7VAM - chains I and J of the 12 polymer chains in the assembly; structure by electron microscopy, 3.20 A resolution.

== Chain I ==
Protein: V-type ATP synthase, subunit G
Source organism: Thermus thermophilus HB8
UniProt: Q5SIT5 (Q5SIT5_THET8); residues 1-120 here = UniProt positions 1-120
Amino-acid sequence (120 residues; numbered 1 to 120; the number before each row is that of its first residue):
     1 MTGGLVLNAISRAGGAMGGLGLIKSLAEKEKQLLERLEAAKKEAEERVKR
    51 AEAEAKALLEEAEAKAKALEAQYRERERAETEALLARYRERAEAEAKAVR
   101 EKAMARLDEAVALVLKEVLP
Unresolved in the structure: 1-80

== Chain J ==
Protein: V-type ATP synthase subunit E
Source organism: Thermus thermophilus HB8
UniProt: P74901 (VATE_THET8); residues 1-188 here = UniProt positions 1-188
Amino-acid sequence (188 residues; each row starts with the number of its first residue):
     1 MSKLEAILSQEVEAEIQALLQEAEAKAEAVKREAEEKAKALLQARERALE
    51 AQYRAALRRAESAGELLVATARTQARGEVLEEVRRRVREALEALPQKPEW
   101 PEVVRKLALEALEALPGAKALVANPEDLPHLEALARERGVELQAEPALRL
   151 GVRAVGAEGKTQVENSLLARLDRAWDALSSKVAQALWG
Unresolved in the structure: 1-60, 188

== Chain I / chain J interface ==
Pairs across the interface - 38 pairs, chain I then chain J:
  Y88(I) - E61(J)
  Y88(I) - G64(J)
  Y88(I) - E65(J)
  Y88(I) - V68(J)
  A92(I) - V68(J)  hydrophobic
  A92(I) - A71(J)
  E95(I) - V68(J)
  E95(I) - R72(J)  salt bridge
  V99(I) - R76(J)
  V99(I) - W187(J)
  K102(I) - W187(J)
  A103(I) - V79(J)  hydrophobic
  A103(I) - L186(J)  hydrophobic
  A103(I) - W187(J)  hydrophobic
  R106(I) - A185(J)  hydrogen bond (side chain-backbone)
  L107(I) - V83(J)  hydrophobic
  L107(I) - R86(J)
  D108(I) - R86(J)  salt bridge
  A110(I) - L186(J)  hydrophobic
  V111(I) - V83(J)
  V111(I) - R86(J)
  V111(I) - V87(J)  hydrophobic
  V114(I) - V87(J)  hydrophobic
  V114(I) - L178(J)  hydrophobic
  V114(I) - V182(J)  hydrophobic
  L115(I) - A90(J)  hydrophobic
  V118(I) - L91(J)  hydrophobic
  V118(I) - R170(J)  hydrogen bond (backbone-side chain)
  V118(I) - L171(J)  hydrophobic
  L119(I) - L91(J)  hydrophobic
  L119(I) - L94(J)  hydrophobic
  L119(I) - L167(J)  hydrophobic
  L119(I) - R170(J)
  P120(I) - V103(J)
  P120(I) - K106(J)  hydrogen bond (backbone-side chain)
  P120(I) - L107(J)  hydrophobic
  P120(I) - L167(J)
  P120(I) - R170(J)
Also at the interface, not in a pair above, chain I (22 interface residues in all): L84, R91, A96, R100, L113, E117
Also at the interface, not in a pair above, chain J (30 interface residues in all): L67, A75, E78, E82, W175

== Summary ==
Chain I and chain J form an interface of 22 and 30 residues respectively, with 3 hydrogen bonds and 2 salt
bridges. Polar contacts include E95(I)-R72(J), D108(I)-R86(J) and R106(I)-A185(J).
Here chain I is V-type ATP synthase, subunit G and chain J is V-type ATP synthase subunit E, both from Thermus
thermophilus HB8. Entry 7VAM (V1EG of V/A-ATPase from Thermus thermophilus, high ATP, state1-2) was determined
by electron microscopy (same publication as 7VAI, 7VAJ, 7VAK, 7VAL, 7VAN, 7VAO and 11 further entries).
